Entry 6V5K (X-ray diffraction, 2.69 A resolution); this record covers chains A and P of the 3 polymer chains in the assembly.

[Chain A]
Molecule: DNA polymerase eta
Source organism: Homo sapiens
Notes: EC 2.7.7.7
Reference sequence: Q9Y253 (POLH_HUMAN); residues 1-432 here = UniProt positions 1-432
Amino-acid sequence (432 residues; each row starts with the number of its first residue):
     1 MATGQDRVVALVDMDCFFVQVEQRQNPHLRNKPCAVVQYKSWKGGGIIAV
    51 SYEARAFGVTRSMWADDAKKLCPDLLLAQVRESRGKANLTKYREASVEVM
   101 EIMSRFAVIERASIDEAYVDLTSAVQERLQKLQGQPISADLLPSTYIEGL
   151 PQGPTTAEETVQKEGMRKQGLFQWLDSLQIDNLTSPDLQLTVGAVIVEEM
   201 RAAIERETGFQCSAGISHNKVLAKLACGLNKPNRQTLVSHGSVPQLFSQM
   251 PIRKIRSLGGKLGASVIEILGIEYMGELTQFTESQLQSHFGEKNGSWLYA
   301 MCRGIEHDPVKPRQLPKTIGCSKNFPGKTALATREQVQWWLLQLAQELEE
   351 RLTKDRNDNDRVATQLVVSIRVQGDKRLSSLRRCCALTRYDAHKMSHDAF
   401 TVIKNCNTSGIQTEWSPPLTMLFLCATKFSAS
Unresolved in the structure: 155-159
UniProt features mapped onto this chain:
  - binding site (Mg(2+)): Asp13, Met14, Asp115, Glu116
  - binding site (Mn(2+)): Asp13, Met14, Asp115, Glu116
  - binding site (a 2'-deoxyribonucleoside 5'-triphosphate): Arg61
  - natural variant: Val37 (deletion: In XPV), Leu75 (deletion: In XPV), Arg93 (R93P: In XPV), Arg111 (R111H: In XPV), Thr122 (T122P: In XPV), Gly153 (G153D: In a breast cancer sample), Thr191 (T191P: In XPV), Gly263 (G263V: In XPV), Val266 (V266D: In XPV), Gly295 (G295R: In XPV), Arg361 (R361S: In XPV)
  - mutagenesis: Tyr52 (Y52A/F: Reduces DNA polymerase activity; Y52E: Reduces DNA polymerase activity. Increases fidelity of replication and reduces translesion bypass), Arg61 (R61A: Reduces enzymatic activity by two-thirds), Ser62 (S62G: Increased DNA polymerase activity and translesion bypass compared to wild-type), Ala68 (A68S/V: Severe reduction in thymine dimer translesion bypass), Asn324 to Pro326 (Reduces binding to chromatin and to monoubiquitinated PCNA. Abolishes binding to monoubiquitinated PCNA; when associated with 705-E--H-713 Del)
Bound ions: Mn2+: Asp13, Met14, Asp115 (together with 0KX)
Residues lining bound ligands: 0KX (2'-deoxy-5'-O-[(R)-hydroxy{[(R)-hydroxy(phosphonooxy)phosphoryl]amino}phosphoryl]cytidine): Asp13, Met14, Asp15, Cys16, Phe17, Phe18, Ile48, Ala49, Tyr52, Arg55, Arg61, Ile114, Asp115, Glu116, Lys231

[Chain P]
Molecule: 8-nt DNA strand
Sequence (8 nucleotides; row label = number of the first residue in the row):
     1 AGTGTGAG

[How chain A and chain P interact]
Contacting residue pairs (23; chain A residue first):
  Ser113(A) with DG8(P), hydrogen bond to the phosphate
  Asp115(A) with DG8(P), phosphate contact
  Glu116(A) with DG8(P), phosphate contact
  Lys224(A) with DG8(P), phosphate contact
  Ile255(A) with DA7(P), phosphate contact
  Arg256(A) with DA7(P), phosphate contact
  Ser257(A) with DG6(P), phosphate contact; DA7(P), hydrogen bond to the phosphate
  Leu258(A) with DA7(P), hydrogen bond to the phosphate
  Gly259(A) with DA7(P), hydrogen bond to the phosphate
  Gly260(A) with DG6(P), phosphate contact; DA7(P), hydrogen bond to the phosphate
  Lys261(A) with DT5(P), salt bridge to the phosphate; DG6(P), hydrogen bond to the phosphate
  Leu262(A) with DG6(P), hydrogen bond to the phosphate
  Arg377(A) with DT3(P), phosphate contact; DG4(P), salt bridge to the phosphate
  Leu381(A) with DT3(P), phosphate contact
  Arg382(A) with DG2(P), sugar contact; DT3(P), hydrogen bond to the phosphate
  Arg383(A) with DG2(P), phosphate contact
  Cys384(A) with DA1(P), sugar contact; DG2(P), hydrogen bond to the phosphate
Also at the interface, not in a pair above, chain A (18 interface residues in all): Ser379

[Summary]
18 residues of chain A face 8 of chain P across their interface; the contacts include 9 hydrogen bonds and 2
salt bridges. Among the polar pairs are Ser113(A)-DG8(P), Ser257(A)-DA7(P) and Leu258(A)-DA7(P). Ligands of
chain A: compound 0KX.
Chain A is DNA polymerase eta (Homo sapiens) and chain P is an 8-nt DNA strand; the structure, Crystal
structure of human DNA polymerase eta complexed with N7-nitrogen half-mustard guanine (NHMG) and dCTP*, was
determined by X-ray diffraction.
